6F5Z - chains B and D of the 4 polymer chains in the assembly; structure by X-ray diffraction, 1.35 A resolution.

Chain B:
Name: 24-sterol C-methyltransferase
Organism: Haloferax volcanii
UniProt: L9UJ72 (L9UJ72_HALVD); residues 1-226 here = UniProt positions 1-226
Amino-acid sequence (231 residues; numbered 1 to 231; the number before each row is that of its first residue):
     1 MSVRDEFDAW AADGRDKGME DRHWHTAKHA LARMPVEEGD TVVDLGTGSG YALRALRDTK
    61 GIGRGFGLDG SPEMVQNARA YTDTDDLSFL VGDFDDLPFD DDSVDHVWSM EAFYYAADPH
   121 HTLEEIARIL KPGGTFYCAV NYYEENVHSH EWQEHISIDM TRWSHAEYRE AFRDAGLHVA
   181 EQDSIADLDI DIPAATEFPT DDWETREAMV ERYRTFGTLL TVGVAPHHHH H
Not modelled in the structure: 1, 13-14
Differences from the reference sequence: expression tag (227-231)
Residues lining bound ligands: S-adenosylhomocysteine (SAH): Val3, Phe7, Met19, Glu20, His23, Gly46, Thr47, Gly48, Tyr51, Leu68, Asp69, Gly70, Ser71, Met74, Gly92, Asp93, Phe94, Met110, Glu111, Ala112, Tyr115
From the paper describing this entry:
  - catalytic residues: Trp10, Arg22, Glu111, Tyr114, Tyr115, Trp152 (proposed by the authors, not directly observed)

Chain D:
Name: UPF0434 family protein
Organism: Haloferax volcanii (strain ATCC 29605 / DSM 3757 / JCM 8879 / NBRC 14742 / NCIMB 2012 / VKM B-1768 / DS2)
UniProt: D4GW82 (D4GW82_HALVD); residues 1-61 here = UniProt positions 1-61
Amino-acid sequence (61 residues; each row starts with the number of its first residue):
     1 MKESLMDILC DPLDKSELEL EVDERDGDEI IEGRLIGTVT GEVYPIEDGI PNLLPPDMRD
    61 D
Not modelled in the structure: 26-28, 59-61

Chain B / chain D interface:
Contacting residue pairs - 48 pairs, chain B then chain D:
  Arg64(B) with Ser4(D), hydrogen bond (side chain-backbone); Leu5(D); Asp7(D), salt bridge; Ile8(D)
  Phe66(B) with Leu5(D); Ile8(D), hydrophobic
  Val75(B) with Ile50(D)
  Gln76(B) with Ile50(D)
  Arg79(B) with Glu29(D), salt bridge; Asp48(D), hydrogen bond (side chain-backbone); Ile50(D)
  Asp85(B) with Lys2(D); Leu5(D); Glu29(D)
  Asp86(B) with Lys2(D)
  Ser88(B) with Met1(D); Leu5(D)
  Phe89(B) with Met1(D); Ile50(D); Pro51(D)
  Leu90(B) with Ile50(D), hydrophobic; Pro51(D); Leu53(D), hydrophobic
  Val91(B) with Ile50(D), hydrophobic; Pro51(D), hydrogen bond (backbone-backbone); Asn52(D); Leu53(D), hydrogen bond (backbone-backbone); Leu54(D)
  Gly92(B) with Leu54(D)
  Asp93(B) with Leu54(D); Met58(D)
  Asp96(B) with Pro12(D); Lys15(D), salt bridge; Pro55(D)
  Leu97(B) with Lys15(D)
  Pro98(B) with Leu9(D); Cys10(D), hydrogen bond (backbone-backbone); Leu53(D), hydrophobic
  Phe99(B) with Ile8(D); Leu9(D), hydrophobic; Cys10(D), hydrogen bond (backbone-side chain)
  Asp100(B) with Asp7(D); Ile8(D), hydrogen bond (backbone-backbone); Leu9(D); Cys10(D)
  Ser103(B) with Ile8(D)
  Glu125(B) with Lys15(D)
  Arg128(B) with Lys15(D)
Also at the interface, not in a pair above, chain B (23 interface residues in all): Thr41, Val104
Also at the interface, not in a pair above, chain D (20 interface residues in all): Gly49

Summary:
23 residues of chain B face 20 of chain D across their interface; the contacts include 7 hydrogen bonds and 3
salt bridges. Among the polar pairs are Arg64(B)-Asp7(D), Arg79(B)-Glu29(D) and Asp96(B)-Lys15(D). Ligands of
chain B: S-adenosylhomocysteine. The paper reports catalytic residues Trp10(B), Arg22(B) and Glu111(B) among
others.
Here chain B is 24-sterol C-methyltransferase (Haloferax volcanii) and chain D is UPF0434 family protein
(Haloferax volcanii (strain ATCC 29605 / DSM 3757 / JCM 8879 / NBRC 14742 / NCIMB 2012 / VKM B-1768 / DS2)).
Entry 6F5Z (Complex between the Haloferax volcanii Trm112 methyltransferase activator and the Hvo_0019
putative methyltransferase) was determined by X-ray diffraction.
